Entry 6TBY (X-ray diffraction, 1.80 A resolution); this record covers chain AAA.

== Chain AAA ==
Name: Phytochrome
Source organism: Sorghum bicolor
UniProt: Q6S527 (Q6S527_SORBI); residue numbers follow UniProt; this construct covers 113-451
Amino-acid sequence (353 residues; numbered 99 to 451; the number before each row is that of its first residue):
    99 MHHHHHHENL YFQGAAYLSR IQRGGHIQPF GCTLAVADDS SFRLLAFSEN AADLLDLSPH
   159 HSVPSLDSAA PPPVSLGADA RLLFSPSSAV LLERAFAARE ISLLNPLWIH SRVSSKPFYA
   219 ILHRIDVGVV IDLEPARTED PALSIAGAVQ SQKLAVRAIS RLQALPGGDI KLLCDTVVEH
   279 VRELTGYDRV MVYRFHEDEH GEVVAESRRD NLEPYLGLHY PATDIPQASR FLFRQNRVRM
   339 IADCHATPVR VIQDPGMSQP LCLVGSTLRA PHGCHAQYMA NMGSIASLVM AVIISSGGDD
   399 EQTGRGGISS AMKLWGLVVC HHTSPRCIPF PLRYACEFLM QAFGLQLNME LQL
Not modelled in the structure: 99-105, 157-168, 395-408
Sequence notes: initiating methionine (99); expression tag (100-112)
Covalently attached groups: beta-mercaptoethanol (BME) linked to C360, C425; phycocyanobilin (CYC) linked to C372
Residues lining bound ligands: phycocyanobilin (CYC): Y115, I119, M289, Y291, V301, Y318, T321, D322, I323, P324, S327, F331, R337, I339, R367, A368, P369, H370, H373, Y376, M380, S385, V387, L415, V417, H419

== Summary ==
Phycocyanobilin is covalently linked to C372.
Chain AAA is Phytochrome (Sorghum bicolor); the structure, Phycocyanobilin-adducted PAS-GAF bidomain of
Sorghum bicolor phyB, was determined by X-ray diffraction (same publication as 6TC5, 6TC7 and 6TL4).
